PDB entry 4QV9 | X-ray diffraction, 2.60 A resolution | chains Q and R of the 28 polymer chains in the assembly

# Chain Q
Molecule: Proteasome subunit alpha type-4
Organism: Saccharomyces cerevisiae
Notes: EC 3.4.25.1
UniProt: P40303 (PSA4_YEAST); residues -1 to 252 here correspond to UniProt positions 1-254 (UniProt number = residue number + 2)
Amino-acid sequence (254 residues; each row starts with the number of its first residue; numbers below 1 keep their minus sign (Met-1 is residue -1)):
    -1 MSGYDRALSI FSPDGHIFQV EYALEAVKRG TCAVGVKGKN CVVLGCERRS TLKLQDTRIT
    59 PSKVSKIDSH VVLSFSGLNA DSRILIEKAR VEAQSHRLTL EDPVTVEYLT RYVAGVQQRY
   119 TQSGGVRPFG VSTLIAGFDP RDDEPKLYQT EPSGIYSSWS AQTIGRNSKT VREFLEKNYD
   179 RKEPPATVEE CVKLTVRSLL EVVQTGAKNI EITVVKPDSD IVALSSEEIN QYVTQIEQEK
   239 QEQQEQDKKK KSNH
Disordered / not traced: -1 to 0, 241-252

# Chain R
Molecule: Proteasome subunit alpha type-5
Organism: Saccharomyces cerevisiae
Notes: EC 3.4.25.1
UniProt: P32379 (PSA5_YEAST); residues -7 to 252 here correspond to UniProt positions 1-260 (UniProt number = residue number + 8)
Amino-acid sequence (260 residues; numbered -7 to 252; the number before each row is that of its first residue; numbers below 1 keep their minus sign (Met-7 is residue -7)):
    -7 MFLTRSEYDR GVSTFSPEGR LFQVEYSLEA IKLGSTAIGI ATKEGVVLGV EKRATSPLLE
    53 SDSIEKIVEI DRHIGCAMSG LTADARSMIE HARTAAVTHN LYYDEDINVE SLTQSVCDLA
   113 LRFGEGASGE ERLMSRPFGV ALLIAGHDAD DGYQLFHAEP SGTFYRYNAK AIGSGSEGAQ
   173 AELLNEWHSS LTLKEAELLV LKILKQVMEE KLDENNAQLS CITKQDGFKI YDNEKTAELI
   233 KELKEKEAAE SPEEADVEMS
Disordered / not traced: -7 to 0, 118-124, 243-252

# Chain Q / chain R interface
Residue-residue contacts - 64 pairs, chain Q then chain R:
  Asp3(Q) with Glu117(R)
  Arg4(Q) with Glu117(R)
  Ala5(Q) with Val4(R), hydrophobic; Glu117(R); Ser127(R)
  Ser7(Q) with Ser127(R); Arg128(R)
  Ile8(Q) with Gln15(R)
  Phe9(Q) with Gln15(R); Tyr18(R); Ser19(R); Ala22(R), hydrophobic; Leu73(R), hydrophobic; Arg128(R); Pro129(R); Gly131(R)
  Ser10(Q) with Tyr18(R)
  Pro11(Q) with Tyr18(R), hydrophobic; Glu21(R)
  Asp12(Q) with Glu21(R)
  Gly13(Q) with Tyr18(R); Glu21(R); Ala22(R)
  His14(Q) with Leu25(R)
  Ile15(Q) with Leu73(R), hydrophobic; Arg128(R)
  Lys35(Q) with Glu52(R), salt bridge
  Gln116(Q) with Ala75(R); Asp76(R); Arg128(R)
  Thr119(Q) with Arg128(R), hydrogen bond (backbone-side chain)
  Gln120(Q) with Met126(R); Ser127(R), hydrogen bond (backbone-backbone); Arg128(R); Pro129(R); Phe130(R)
  Ser121(Q) with Ser127(R)
  Gly122(Q) with Ser127(R)
  Ser151(Q) with Ala75(R)
  Gly152(Q) with Ala75(R)
  Ile153(Q) with Thr74(R); Ala75(R)
  Ser155(Q) with Leu51(R); Ser55(R)
  Ser156(Q) with Leu51(R); Glu52(R), hydrogen bond (backbone-backbone); Ser55(R), hydrogen bond (backbone-side chain)
  Trp157(Q) with Thr47(R); Ser48(R); Leu50(R); Leu51(R); Glu52(R)
  Ser158(Q) with Leu50(R), hydrogen bond (backbone-backbone); Glu52(R), hydrogen bond
  Ala159(Q) with Leu50(R)
  Leu173(Q) with Leu50(R), hydrophobic
  Glu174(Q) with Ser48(R), hydrogen bond; Pro49(R); Leu50(R)
  Tyr177(Q) with Leu50(R), hydrophobic
  Arg179(Q) with Pro49(R), hydrogen bond (side chain-backbone); Leu50(R), hydrogen bond (side chain-backbone); Leu51(R), hydrogen bond (side chain-backbone); Glu52(R)
Other interface residues (no listed pair), chain Q (31 interface residues in all): Arg170
Other interface residues (no listed pair), chain R (26 interface residues in all): Asp1

# Overview
31 residues of chain Q face 26 of chain R across their interface; the contacts include 10 hydrogen bonds and 1
salt bridge. Polar pairs include Lys35(Q)-Glu52(R), Thr119(Q)-Arg128(R) and Ser156(Q)-Ser55(R).
Chain Q is Proteasome subunit alpha type-4 and chain R is Proteasome subunit alpha type-5, both from
Saccharomyces cerevisiae; the structure, yCP beta5-C63F mutant, was determined by X-ray diffraction, deposited
together with 4QUX, 4QUY, 4QV0, 4QV1, 4QV3, 4QV4 and 42 further entries.
